PDB entry 5UAC | X-ray diffraction, 3.80 A resolution | chains D and F of the 6 polymer chains in the assembly

[Chain D]
Name: DNA-directed RNA polymerase subunit beta'
Source organism: Escherichia coli (strain K12)
Notes: EC 2.7.7.6
UniProtKB: P0A8T7 (RPOC_ECOLI); residue numbers follow UniProt; this construct covers 1-1407
Amino-acid sequence (1407 residues; row label = number of the first residue in the row):
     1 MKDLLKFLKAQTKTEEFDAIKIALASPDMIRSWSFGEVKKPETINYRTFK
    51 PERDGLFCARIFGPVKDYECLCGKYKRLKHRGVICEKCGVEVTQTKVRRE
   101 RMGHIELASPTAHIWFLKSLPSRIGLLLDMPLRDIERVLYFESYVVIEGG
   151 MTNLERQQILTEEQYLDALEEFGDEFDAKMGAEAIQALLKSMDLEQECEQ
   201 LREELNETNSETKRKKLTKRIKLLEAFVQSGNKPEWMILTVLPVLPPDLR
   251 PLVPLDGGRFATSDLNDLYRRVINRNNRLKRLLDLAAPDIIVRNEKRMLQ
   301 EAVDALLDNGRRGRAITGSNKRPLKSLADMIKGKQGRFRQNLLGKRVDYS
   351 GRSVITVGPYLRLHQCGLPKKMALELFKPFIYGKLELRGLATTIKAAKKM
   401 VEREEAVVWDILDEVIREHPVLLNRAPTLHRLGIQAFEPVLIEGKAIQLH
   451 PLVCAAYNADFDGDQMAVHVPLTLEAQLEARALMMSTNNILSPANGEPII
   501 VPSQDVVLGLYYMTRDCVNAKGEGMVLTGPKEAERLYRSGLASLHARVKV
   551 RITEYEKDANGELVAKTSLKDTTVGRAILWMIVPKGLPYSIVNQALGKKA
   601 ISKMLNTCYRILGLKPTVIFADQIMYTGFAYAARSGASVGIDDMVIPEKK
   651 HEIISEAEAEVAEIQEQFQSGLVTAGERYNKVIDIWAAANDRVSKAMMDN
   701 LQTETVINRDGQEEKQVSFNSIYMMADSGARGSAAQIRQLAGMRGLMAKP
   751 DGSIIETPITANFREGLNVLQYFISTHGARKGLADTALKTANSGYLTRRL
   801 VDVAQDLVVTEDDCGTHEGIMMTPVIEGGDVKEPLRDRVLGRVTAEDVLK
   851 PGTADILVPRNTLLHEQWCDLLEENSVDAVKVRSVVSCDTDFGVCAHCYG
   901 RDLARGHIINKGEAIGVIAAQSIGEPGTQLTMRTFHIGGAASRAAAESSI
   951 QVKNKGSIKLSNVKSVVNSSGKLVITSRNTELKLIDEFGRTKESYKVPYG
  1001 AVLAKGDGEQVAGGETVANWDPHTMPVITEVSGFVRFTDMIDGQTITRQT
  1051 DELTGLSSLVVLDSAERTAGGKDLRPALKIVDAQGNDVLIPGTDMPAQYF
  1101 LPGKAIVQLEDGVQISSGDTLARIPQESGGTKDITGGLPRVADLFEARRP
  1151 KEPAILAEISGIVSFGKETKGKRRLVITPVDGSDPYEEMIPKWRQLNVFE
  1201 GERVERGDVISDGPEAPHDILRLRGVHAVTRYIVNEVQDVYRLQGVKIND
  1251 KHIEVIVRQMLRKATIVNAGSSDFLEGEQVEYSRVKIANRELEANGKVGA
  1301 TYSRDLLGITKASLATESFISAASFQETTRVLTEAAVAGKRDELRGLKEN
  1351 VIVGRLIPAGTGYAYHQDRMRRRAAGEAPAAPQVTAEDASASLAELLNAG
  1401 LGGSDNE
Not modelled in the structure: 1-7, 932-1134, 1377-1407
Bound ions: Zn2+ site 1: Cys70, Cys72, Cys85, Cys88; Mg2+: Asp460, Asp462, Asp464; Zn2+ site 2: Cys814, Cys898
Curated features (UniProtKB/Swiss-Prot):
  - binding site (Zn(2+)): Cys70, Cys72, Cys85, Cys88, Cys814, Cys888, Cys895, Cys898
  - binding site (Mg(2+)): Asp460, Asp462, Asp464
  - modified residue: Lys983 (N6-acetyllysine)
  - mutagenesis: Gln504 (Q504P: Resistant to antibiotics salinamide A and B), Asn690 (N690D: Resistant to antibiotics salinamide A and B), Met697 (M697V: Resistant to antibiotics salinamide A and B), Ala735 (A735T: Resistant to antibiotics salinamide A and B), Arg738 (R738C/H/P/S: Resistant to antibiotics salinamide A and B), Ala748 (A748E: Resistant to antibiotics salinamide A and B), Pro758 (P758S/T: Resistant to antibiotics salinamide A and B), Phe763 (F763C: Resistant to antibiotics salinamide A and B), Ser775 (S775A: Resistant to antibiotics salinamide A and B), Ala779 (A779T/V: Resistant to antibiotics salinamide A and B), Arg780 (R780C: Resistant to antibiotics salinamide A and B), Gly782 (G782A/C: Resistant to antibiotics salinamide A and B), 1 further mutagenesis entry in UniProt

[Chain F]
Name: RNA polymerase sigma factor RpoD
Source organism: Escherichia coli (strain K12)
UniProtKB: P00579 (RPOD_ECOLI); residues 1-613 here = UniProt positions 1-613
Amino-acid sequence (613 residues; numbered 1 to 613; the number before each row is that of its first residue):
     1 MEQNPQSQLKLLVTRGKEQGYLTYAEVNDHLPEDIVDSDQIEDIIQMIND
    51 MGIQVMEEAPDADDLMLAENTADEDAAEAAAQVLSSVESEIGRTTDPVRM
   101 YMREMGTVELLTREGEIDIAKRIEDGINQVQCSVAEYPEAITYLLEQYDR
   151 VEAEEARLSDLITGFVDPNAEEDLAPTATHVGSELSQEDLDDDEDEDEED
   201 GDDDSADDDNSIDPELAREKFAELRAQYVVTRDTIKAKGRSHATAQEEIL
   251 KLSEVFKQFRLVPKQFDYLVNSMRVMMDRVRTQERLIMKLCVEQCKMPKK
   301 NFITLFTGNETSDTWFNAAIAMNKPWSEKLHDVSEEVHRALQKLQQIEEE
   351 TGLTIEQVKDINRRMSIGEAKARRAKKEMVEANLRLVISIAKKYTNRGLQ
   401 FLDLIQEGNIGLMKAVDKFEYRRGYKFSTYATWWIRQAITRSIADQARTI
   451 RIPVHMIETINKLNRISRQMLQEMGREPTPEELAERMLMPEDKIRKVLKI
   501 AKEPISMETPIGDDEDSHLGDFIEDTTLELPLDSATTESLRAATHDVLAG
   551 LTAREAKVLRMRFGIDMNTDYTLEEVGKQFDVTRERIRQIEAKALRKLRH
   601 PSRSEVLRSFLDD
Not modelled in the structure: 1-93, 168-212, 237-242, 613
Curated features (UniProtKB/Swiss-Prot):
  - DNA-binding region: Leu573 to Ala592 (H-T-H motif)
  - region: Arg584 to Arg599 (Interaction with anti-sigma factors)
  - motif: Asp403 to Gln406 (Interaction with polymerase core subunit RpoC)
  - site: Arg562 (Interaction with anti-sigma factors)
  - mutagenesis: Ala553 (A553D: Disrupts the interaction with Escherichia phage lambda antitermination protein Q), Arg596 (R596D/E: 2-fold reduction in activation of class II Crp-dependent promoters)

[Interface between chain D and chain F]
Contacting residue pairs (82; chain D residue first):
  Glu42(D) with Arg451(F), salt bridge
  Thr43(D) with Thr449(F), hydrogen bond (side chain-backbone); Ile450(F)
  Ile44(D) with Ile450(F), hydrophobic
  Tyr46(D) with Arg451(F); Ile452(F), hydrophobic; Pro453(F); Ile500(F)
  Arg77(D) with Thr569(F)
  Lys79(D) with Asn568(F); Thr569(F)
  Lys96(D) with Leu528(F)
  Arg133(D) with Thr95(F)
  Tyr140(D) with Thr95(F); Met100(F), hydrophobic
  Glu142(D) with Met100(F)
  Pro251(D) with Met507(F)
  Gly257(D) with Lys499(F)
  Arg259(D) with Lys502(F); Ile505(F)
  Phe260(D) with Pro504(F); Ile505(F), hydrogen bond (backbone-backbone)
  Ala261(D) with Pro504(F), hydrophobic; Ile505(F)
  Thr262(D) with Ile505(F), hydrogen bond (backbone-backbone); Ser506(F); Met507(F), hydrogen bond (backbone-backbone)
  Ser263(D) with Met507(F); Glu508(F), hydrogen bond
  Asp264(D) with Ser506(F), hydrogen bond; Glu508(F)
  Arg270(D) with Gln446(F), hydrogen bond (side chain-backbone); Ala447(F); Arg448(F), hydrogen bond (side chain-backbone); Thr449(F)
  Arg271(D) with Gln400(F)
  Asn274(D) with Gln446(F), hydrogen bond
  Arg275(D) with Gln400(F); Asp403(F), salt bridge
  Arg278(D) with Asp403(F), salt bridge; Gln406(F); Glu407(F), salt bridge; Gln446(F)
  Arg281(D) with Glu407(F), salt bridge; Ile410(F)
  Leu282(D) with Gln406(F)
  Leu285(D) with Met413(F), hydrophobic
  Ala286(D) with Arg373(F); Lys377(F)
  Ala287(D) with Lys377(F); Met413(F), hydrophobic
  Ile290(D) with Glu104(F); Glu381(F)
  Ile291(D) with Gln406(F); Asn409(F)
  Arg293(D) with Glu104(F), salt bridge
  Asn294(D) with Tyr101(F); Leu402(F); Gln406(F)
  Glu295(D) with Gln406(F)
  Arg297(D) with Met100(F); Glu104(F), salt bridge
  Met298(D) with Leu402(F), hydrophobic; Asp403(F); Gln406(F)
  Glu301(D) with Pro97(F)
  Arg322(D) with Pro510(F)
  Lys325(D) with Glu508(F)
  Met330(D) with Glu508(F)
  Phe338(D) with Asp516(F)
  Thr392(D) with Val606(F)
  Thr393(D) with Ser539(F), hydrogen bond; Ser609(F); Phe610(F)
  Ile394(D) with Thr536(F); Ser539(F)
  Lys395(D) with Ser609(F); Phe610(F); Asp612(F), salt bridge
  Ala396(D) with Ser609(F)
  Lys399(D) with Ser609(F); Leu611(F)
Other interface residues (no listed pair), chain D (52 interface residues in all): Arg47, Phe49, Gly258, Pro288, Lys378, Lys398
Other interface residues (no listed pair), chain F (53 interface residues in all): Val380, Leu384, His455, Met456, His518, Leu532, Asp533, Gly564, Glu605

[Overview]
52 residues of chain D face 53 of chain F across their interface; the contacts include 10 hydrogen bonds and 8
salt bridges. Among the polar pairs are Glu42(D)-Arg451(F), Arg275(D)-Asp403(F) and Arg278(D)-Asp403(F).
Chain D is DNA-directed RNA polymerase subunit beta' and chain F is RNA polymerase sigma factor RpoD, both
from Escherichia coli (strain K12); the structure, Escherichia coli RNA polymerase and Rifampin complex,
wild-type, was determined by X-ray diffraction together with 5UAG, 5UAH, 5UAJ, 5UAL and 5UAQ from the same
study.
